Entry 9P8V (electron microscopy, 2.59 A resolution); this record covers chains A and K of the 8 polymer chains in the assembly.

Chain A (and K):
Molecule: DNTP triphosphohydrolase
Source organism: Salmonella enterica
Notes: chain K of this document is another copy of the same molecule, construct and numbering; everything in this record applies to it too
UniProt: A0A5H6DAK1 (A0A5H6DAK1_SALET); numbering as in UniProt (aligned over 1-469)
Sequence (471 residues; each row starts with the number of its first residue; numbers below 1 keep their minus sign (Gly-1 is residue -1)):
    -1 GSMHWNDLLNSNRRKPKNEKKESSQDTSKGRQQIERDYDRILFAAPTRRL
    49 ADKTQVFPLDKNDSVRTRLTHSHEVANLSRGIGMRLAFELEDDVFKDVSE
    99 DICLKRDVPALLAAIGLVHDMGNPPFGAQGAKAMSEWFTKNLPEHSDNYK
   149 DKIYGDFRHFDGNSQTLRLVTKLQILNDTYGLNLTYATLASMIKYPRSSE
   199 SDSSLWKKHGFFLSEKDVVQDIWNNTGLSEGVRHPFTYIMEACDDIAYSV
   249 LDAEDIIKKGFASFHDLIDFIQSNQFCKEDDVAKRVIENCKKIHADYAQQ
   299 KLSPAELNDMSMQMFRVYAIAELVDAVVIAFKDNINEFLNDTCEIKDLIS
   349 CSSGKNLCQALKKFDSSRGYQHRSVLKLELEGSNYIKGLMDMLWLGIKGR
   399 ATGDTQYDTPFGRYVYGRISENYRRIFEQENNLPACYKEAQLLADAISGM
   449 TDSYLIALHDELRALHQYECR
Disordered / not traced: -1, 16-24 (chain K: 15-24)
Differences from the reference sequence: expression tag (-1 to 0); conflict Ala126 (His in A0A5H6DAK1), Ala129 (Glu in A0A5H6DAK1), Asn430 (Ser in A0A5H6DAK1)
Ion coordination: Mg2+: His69, His117, Asp118, Asp242
Ligand contacts:
  - 2'-deoxyguanosine-5'-triphosphate (DGT): Gln53, Val54, Arg66, Asp118, Asn121, Ala126, Gln127, Asn161, Lys192, Tyr193, Lys206, Glu239, Asp242, Asp243, Tyr246, Asp250, Tyr368, Val373, Glu377
  - dTTP (TTP), molecule 1: Ala43, Pro44, Arg47, Gln172, Ser418, Glu419, Asn420, Tyr421, Asp443, Ala444, Gly447, Met448, Thr449, Tyr452
  - dTTP (TTP), molecule 2: Lys59, Asn60, Asp61, Ser62, Lys256, Glu304, Gln311
What the authors report for this chain:
  - binding site for dTTP: Arg47, Asp61, Gln172, Lys256, Ser418, Asn420, Ala444, Thr449, Tyr452
  - specificity-determining residues: Asp61, Thr449
  - conformationally variable residues (loop rearrangement, side-chain flip): Arg66, Leu174
  - contacts within the chain: Thr52-Arg66 (backbone contact), Gln53-Arg66 (backbone contact), Arg66-Asn121 (backbone contact)
  - binding site for 2'-deoxyguanosine-5'-triphosphate: Gln53, Val54, Gln127
  - mutagenesis - Y452A: abolished catalytic activity on dTTP
  - mutagenesis - R29A/R34A/R38A: increased catalytic activity on p3diT
  - mutagenesis - R29A/R34A/R38A: unchanged catalytic activity
  - mutagenesis - H117A/D118A: abolished catalytic activity

Chain A / chain K interface:
Contacting residue pairs (9; chain A residue first):
  Ser261(A) with Asp264(K), hydrogen bond
  His263(A) with Asp267(K), salt bridge
  Asp264(A) with Ser261(K), hydrogen bond; His263(K); Asp264(K)
  Asp267(A) with His263(K), salt bridge
  Pro302(A) with Ser365(K); Arg366(K)
  Arg366(A) with Pro302(K)
Also at the interface, not in a pair above, chain A (8 interface residues in all): Gly258, Ser365
Also at the interface, not in a pair above, chain K (8 interface residues in all): Gly258

Overview:
The chain A/chain K interface involves 8 residues from each chain, with 2 hydrogen bonds and 2 salt bridges.
Polar contacts include His263(A)-Asp267(K) and Ser261(A)-Asp264(K). From the paper: a binding site for dTTP at
Arg47(A), Asp61(A) and Gln172(A) among others; Y452A of chain A abolishes catalytic activity on dTTP; 3
substitutions were tested in all.
Chain A and chain K are both DNTP triphosphohydrolase (Salmonella enterica); the structure, Structure of CloA
in complex with dGTP and dTTP, was determined by electron microscopy, deposited together with 9P8S, 9P8T, 9P8U
and 9P8W.
